3UTH - chains A and C of the 4 polymer chains in the assembly; structure by X-ray diffraction, 2.25 A resolution.

[Chain A (and C)]
Molecule: UDP-galactopyranose mutase
Organism: Aspergillus fumigatus
Notes: EC 5.4.99.9; chain C of this document is another copy of the same molecule, construct and numbering; everything in this record applies to it too
UniProt: Q4W1X2 (Q4W1X2_ASPFM); residue numbers follow UniProt; this construct covers 1-510
Sequence (513 residues; each row starts with the number of its first residue; numbers below 1 keep their minus sign (Ala-2 is residue -2)):
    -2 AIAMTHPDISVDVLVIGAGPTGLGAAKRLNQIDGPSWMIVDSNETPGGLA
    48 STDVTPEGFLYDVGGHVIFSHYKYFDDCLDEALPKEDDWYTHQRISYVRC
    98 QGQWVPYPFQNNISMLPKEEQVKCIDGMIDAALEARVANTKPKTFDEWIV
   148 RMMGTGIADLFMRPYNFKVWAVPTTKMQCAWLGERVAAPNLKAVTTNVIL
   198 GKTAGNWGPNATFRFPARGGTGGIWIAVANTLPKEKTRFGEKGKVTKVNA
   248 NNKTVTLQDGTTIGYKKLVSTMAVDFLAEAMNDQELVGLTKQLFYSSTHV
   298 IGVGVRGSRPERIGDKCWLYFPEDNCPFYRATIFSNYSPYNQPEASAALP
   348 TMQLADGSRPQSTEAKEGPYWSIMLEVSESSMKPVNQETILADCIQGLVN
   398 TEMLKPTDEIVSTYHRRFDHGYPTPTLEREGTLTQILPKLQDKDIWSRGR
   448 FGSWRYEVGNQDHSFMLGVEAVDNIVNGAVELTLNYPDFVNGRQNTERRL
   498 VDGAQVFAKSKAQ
Not modelled in the structure: -2 to 2, 508-510 (chain C: -2 to 2, 507-510)
Sequence notes: expression tag (-2 to 0); engineered mutation Ala344 (Lys in Q4W1X2), Ala345 (Lys in Q4W1X2)
Small-molecule neighbours:
  - dihydroflavine-adenine dinucleotide (FDA): Ile13, Gly14, Ala15, Gly16, Pro17, Thr18, Gly19, Val37, Asp38, Ser39, Asn40, Gly44, Gly45, Leu46, Ala47, Val60, Gly61, Gly62, His63, Val64, Phe66, Gly240, Lys241, Val242, Thr268, Met269, Thr295, Tyr326, Arg327, Glu373, Gly418, Tyr419, Gly446, Arg447, Gly456, Asn457, Gln458, Asp459, Ser461
  - galactose-uridine-5'-diphosphate (GDU): Gly62, Val64, Phe66, Val95, Tyr104, Pro105, Phe106, Gln107, Phe142, Phe158, Met159, Tyr162, Asn163, Val166, Trp167, Trp178, Arg182, Val183, Ala184, Asn207, Trp315, Tyr317, Arg327, Tyr419, Tyr453, Asn457
Curated features (UniProtKB/Swiss-Prot):
  - binding site (FAD): Thr18, Asp38, Leu46, Gly61, His63, Val242, Arg327, Arg447, Gly456, Asn457, Gln458, Ser461
  - binding site (UDP-alpha-D-galactose): Gly61, Gly62, Tyr104, Gln107, Met159, Tyr162, Asn163, Trp167, Arg182, Asn207, Tyr317, Arg327, Tyr419, Tyr453, Asn457
  - binding site (NADH): His68, Arg91, Ser93, Tyr419, Arg447, Asn457
  - binding site (NADPH): His68, Arg91, Ser93, Tyr104, Asn203, Trp315, Tyr317, Tyr419, Arg447, Asn457, His460
  - mutagenesis: Phe66 (F66A: Lowers the catalytic efficiency), Arg91 (R91A: Lowers the catalytic efficiency by a factor of 125), Ser93 (S93A: Lowers the catalytic efficiency by a factor of 14), Tyr104 (Y104A: Lowers the catalytic efficiency), Gln107 (Q107A: Lowers the catalytic efficiency), Arg182 (R182A: Lowers the UDP-galactopyranose binding; R182K: Lowers the catalytic efficiency), Asn207 (N207A: Lowers the catalytic efficiency), Tyr317 (Y317A: Lowers the catalytic efficiency), Arg327 (R327A: Abolishes the catalytic activity; R327K: Lowers the catalytic efficiency), Arg447 (R447A: Lowers the catalytic efficiency by a factor of 2000)
What the authors report for this chain:
  - binding site for galactose-uridine-5'-diphosphate: Phe66, Gln107, Trp167, Arg182, Asn207, Trp315, Tyr317, Arg327, Thr329, Tyr334, Tyr419, Arg447, Tyr453, Asn457
  - specificity-determining residues: Trp315
  - mutagenesis - K344A/K345A: unchanged catalytic activity

[How chain A and chain C interact]
Pairs across the interface (45; chain A residue first):
  Asp9(A) with Phe504(C)
  Arg25(A) with Asn474(C), hydrogen bond (side chain-backbone)
  Pro32(A) with Phe504(C), hydrophobic
  Arg133(A) with Val134(C), hydrogen bond (side chain-backbone); Asn136(C)
  Val134(A) with Arg133(C), hydrogen bond (backbone-side chain)
  Asn136(A) with Arg133(C)
  Lys263(A) with Phe504(C)
  Lys264(A) with Phe504(C)
  Asn471(A) with Glu494(C)
  Ile472(A) with Gly500(C); Phe504(C), hydrophobic
  Val473(A) with Asp499(C); Gly500(C); Ala501(C), hydrogen bond (backbone-backbone)
  Asn474(A) with Arg25(C), hydrogen bond (backbone-side chain); Asp499(C)
  Gly475(A) with Glu494(C); Arg495(C), hydrogen bond (backbone-backbone); Asp499(C)
  Ala476(A) with Glu494(C)
  Val477(A) with Glu494(C)
  Leu479(A) with Phe486(C), hydrophobic
  Tyr483(A) with Phe486(C), hydrophobic; Arg490(C), hydrogen bond
  Phe486(A) with Leu479(C), hydrophobic; Tyr483(C), hydrophobic
  Arg490(A) with Val477(C); Tyr483(C), hydrogen bond
  Glu494(A) with Asn471(C); Gly475(C); Ala476(C); Val477(C)
  Arg495(A) with Gly475(C), hydrogen bond (backbone-backbone)
  Asp499(A) with Val473(C); Asn474(C); Gly475(C)
  Gly500(A) with Ile472(C); Val473(C), hydrogen bond (backbone-backbone)
  Ala501(A) with Val473(C), hydrogen bond (backbone-backbone)
  Phe504(A) with Asp9(C); Pro32(C), hydrophobic; Lys263(C); Lys264(C); Ile472(C), hydrophobic
Other interface residues (no listed pair), chain A (26 interface residues in all): Asp470
Other interface residues (no listed pair), chain C (27 interface residues in all): Val10, Asp470

[In short]
26 residues of chain A and 27 residues of chain C are in contact, with 11 hydrogen bonds. Among the polar
pairs are Arg25(A)-Asn474(C), Arg133(A)-Val134(C) and Tyr483(A)-Arg490(C). Chain A binds
dihydroflavine-adenine dinucleotide and galactose-uridine-5'-diphosphate. The paper reports a binding site for
galactose-uridine-5'-diphosphate at Phe66(A), Gln107(A) and Trp167(A) among others; K344A/K345A of chain A
leave catalytic activity unchanged.
Both chains are UDP-galactopyranose mutase (Aspergillus fumigatus). Entry 3UTH (Crystal structure of
Aspergillus fumigatus UDP galactopyranose mutase complexed with substrate UDP-Galp in reduced state) was
determined by X-ray diffraction, deposited together with 3UTE, 3UTF and 3UTG.
